PDB entry 2BSQ | X-ray diffraction, 3.00 A resolution | chains C and G of the 10 polymer chains in the assembly

== Chain C ==
Molecule: Trafficking protein B
Source organism: Neisseria gonorrhoeae
Notes: fragment: pin domain, residues 1-139
UniProtKB: Q5F882 (Q5F882_NEIG1); residue numbers follow UniProt; this construct covers 1-139
Sequence (146 residues; numbered 1 to 146; the number before each row is that of its first residue):
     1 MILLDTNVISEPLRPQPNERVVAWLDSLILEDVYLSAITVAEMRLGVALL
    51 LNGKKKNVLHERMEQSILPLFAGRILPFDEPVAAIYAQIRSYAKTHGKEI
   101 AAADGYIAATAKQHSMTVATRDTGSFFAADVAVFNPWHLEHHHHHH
Not modelled in the structure: 145-146
Differences from the reference sequence: engineered mutation L139 (Asp in Q5F882)
UniProt features mapped onto this chain:
  - binding site (Mg(2+)): D5, D104

== Chain G ==
Molecule: Trafficking protein A
Source organism: Neisseria gonorrhoeae
Notes: fragment: dna-binding protein, residues 2-78
UniProtKB: Q5F881 (Q5F881_NEIG1); residues 2-78 here = UniProt positions 2-78
Sequence (77 residues; row label = number of the first residue in the row):
     2 ASVVIRNLSEATHNAIKFRARAAGRSTEAEIRLILDNIAKAQQTVRLGSM
    52 LASIGQEIGGVELEDVRGRNTDNEVSL
Not modelled in the structure: 70-78

== How chain C and chain G interact ==
Contacting residue pairs (49):
  L4(C) with L48(G), hydrophobic
  D5(C) with R68(G), salt bridge
  T6(C) with R68(G), hydrogen bond
  I9(C) with L52(G), hydrophobic
  P12(C) with L52(G), hydrophobic; A53(G)
  L13(C) with L52(G); I55(G), hydrophobic; G56(G); G61(G); V62(G), hydrogen bond (backbone-backbone)
  R14(C) with G61(G); V62(G); E63(G), salt bridge
  P15(C) with G61(G); V62(G); E63(G)
  V22(C) with G49(G); S50(G)
  L25(C) with L48(G); G49(G)
  D26(C) with Q44(G); R47(G); L48(G); G49(G), hydrogen bond (side chain-backbone); S50(G), hydrogen bond (side chain-backbone)
  L28(C) with Q44(G), hydrogen bond (backbone-side chain)
  I29(C) with Q44(G)
  L30(C) with V46(G), hydrophobic
  E42(C) with R68(G), salt bridge
  L45(C) with V67(G), hydrophobic
  G46(C) with L64(G); E65(G)
  L50(C) with E65(G)
  K55(C) with I59(G); G60(G); G61(G), hydrogen bond (side chain-backbone); V62(G)
  V58(C) with E58(G); I59(G), hydrophobic
  L59(C) with I55(G), hydrophobic; I59(G), hydrophobic; V62(G), hydrophobic
  R62(C) with I55(G); E58(G), salt bridge
  I67(C) with L52(G), hydrophobic
  F71(C) with L48(G), hydrophobic
  A103(C) with R68(G)
  D104(C) with R68(G), salt bridge
Also at the interface, not in a pair above, chain C (33 interface residues in all): V33, T39, M43, V47, L49, L70, I107
Also at the interface, not in a pair above, chain G (22 interface residues in all): Q43, M51

== Overview ==
33 residues of chain C face 22 of chain G across their interface, with 6 hydrogen bonds and 5 salt bridges.
Polar contacts include D5(C)-R68(G), R14(C)-E63(G) and E42(C)-R68(G). UniProt lists Mg2+-binding residues
D5(C) and D104(C) on chain C.
Chain C is Trafficking protein B and chain G is Trafficking protein A, both from Neisseria gonorrhoeae; the
structure, FitAB bound to DNA, was determined by X-ray diffraction together with 2H1C and 2H1O from the same
study.
